Entry 1S0F (X-ray diffraction, 2.30 A resolution); this record covers chain A.

# Chain A
Molecule: Botulinum neurotoxin type B
Organism: Clostridium botulinum
Notes: EC 3.4.24.69
UniProt: P10844 (BXB_CLOBO); numbering as in UniProt (aligned over 1-1290)
Sequence (1290 residues; each row starts with the number of its first residue):
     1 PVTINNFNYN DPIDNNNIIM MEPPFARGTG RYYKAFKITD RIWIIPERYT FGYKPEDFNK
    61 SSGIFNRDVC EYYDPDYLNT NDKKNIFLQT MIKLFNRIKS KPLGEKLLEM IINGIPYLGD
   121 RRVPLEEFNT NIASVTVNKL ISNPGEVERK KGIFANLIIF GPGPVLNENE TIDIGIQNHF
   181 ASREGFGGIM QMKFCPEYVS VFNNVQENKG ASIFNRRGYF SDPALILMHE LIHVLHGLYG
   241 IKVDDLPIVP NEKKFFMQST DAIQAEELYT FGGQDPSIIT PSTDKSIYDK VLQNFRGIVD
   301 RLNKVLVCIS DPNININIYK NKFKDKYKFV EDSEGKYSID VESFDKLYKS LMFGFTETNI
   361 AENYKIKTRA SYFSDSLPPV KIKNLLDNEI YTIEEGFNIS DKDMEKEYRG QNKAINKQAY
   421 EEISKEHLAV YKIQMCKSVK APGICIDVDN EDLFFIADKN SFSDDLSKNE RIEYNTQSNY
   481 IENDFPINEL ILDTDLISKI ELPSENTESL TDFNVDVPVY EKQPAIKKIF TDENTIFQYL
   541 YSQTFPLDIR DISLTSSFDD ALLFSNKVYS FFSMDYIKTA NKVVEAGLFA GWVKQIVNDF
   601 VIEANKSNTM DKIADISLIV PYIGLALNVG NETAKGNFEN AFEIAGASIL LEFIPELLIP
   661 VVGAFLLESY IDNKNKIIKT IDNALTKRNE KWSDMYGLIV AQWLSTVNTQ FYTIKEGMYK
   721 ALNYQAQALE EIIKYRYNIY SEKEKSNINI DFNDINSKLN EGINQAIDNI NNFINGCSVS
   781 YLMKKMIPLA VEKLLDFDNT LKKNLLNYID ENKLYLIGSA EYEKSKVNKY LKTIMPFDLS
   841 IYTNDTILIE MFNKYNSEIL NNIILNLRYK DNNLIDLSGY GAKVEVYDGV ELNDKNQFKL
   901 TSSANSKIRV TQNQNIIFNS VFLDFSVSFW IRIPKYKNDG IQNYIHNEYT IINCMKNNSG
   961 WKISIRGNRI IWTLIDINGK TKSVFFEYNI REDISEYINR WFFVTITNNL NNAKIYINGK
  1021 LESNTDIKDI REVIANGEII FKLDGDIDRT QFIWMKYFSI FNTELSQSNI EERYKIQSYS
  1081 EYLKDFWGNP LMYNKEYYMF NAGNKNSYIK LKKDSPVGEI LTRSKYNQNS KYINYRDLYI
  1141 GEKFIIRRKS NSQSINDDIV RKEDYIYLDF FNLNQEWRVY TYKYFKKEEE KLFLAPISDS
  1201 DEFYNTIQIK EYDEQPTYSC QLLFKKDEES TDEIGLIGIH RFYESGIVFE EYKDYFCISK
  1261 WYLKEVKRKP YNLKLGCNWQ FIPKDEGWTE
Not modelled in the structure: 440-442, 1151-1157, 1247-1250
UniProt features mapped onto this chain:
  - binding site (a ganglioside GT1b (d18:1(4E))): Glu-1189, Glu-1190
Disulfides: Cys-436/Cys-445
Ion coordination: Zn2+: His-229, His-233, Glu-267; Ca2+ site 1: Pro-276, Ile-279, Asp-284, Asn-483; Ca2+ site 2: Ala-561, Phe-564, Lys-567

# In short
The Zn2+ site is built by His-229, His-233 and Glu-267. The Ca2+ site 1 is built by Pro-276, Ile-279, Asp-284
and Asn-483. From UniProt: ganglioside GT1b (d18:1(4E))-binding residues Glu-1189 and Glu-1190.
Chain A is Botulinum neurotoxin type B (Clostridium botulinum); the structure, Crystal structure of botulinum
neurotoxin type B at pH 7.0, was determined by X-ray diffraction, deposited together with 1S0B, 1S0C, 1S0D,
1S0E and 1S0G.
